Entry 6UMM (electron microscopy, 3.70 A resolution); this record covers chains C and E of the 10 polymer chains in the assembly.

== Chain C ==
Molecule: ESX-3 secretion system protein EccD3
Organism: Mycobacterium smegmatis (strain ATCC 700084 / mc(2)155)
UniProtKB: A0QQ46 (ECCD3_MYCS2); residues 1-475 here = UniProt positions 1-475
Amino-acid sequence (475 residues; row label = number of the first residue in the row):
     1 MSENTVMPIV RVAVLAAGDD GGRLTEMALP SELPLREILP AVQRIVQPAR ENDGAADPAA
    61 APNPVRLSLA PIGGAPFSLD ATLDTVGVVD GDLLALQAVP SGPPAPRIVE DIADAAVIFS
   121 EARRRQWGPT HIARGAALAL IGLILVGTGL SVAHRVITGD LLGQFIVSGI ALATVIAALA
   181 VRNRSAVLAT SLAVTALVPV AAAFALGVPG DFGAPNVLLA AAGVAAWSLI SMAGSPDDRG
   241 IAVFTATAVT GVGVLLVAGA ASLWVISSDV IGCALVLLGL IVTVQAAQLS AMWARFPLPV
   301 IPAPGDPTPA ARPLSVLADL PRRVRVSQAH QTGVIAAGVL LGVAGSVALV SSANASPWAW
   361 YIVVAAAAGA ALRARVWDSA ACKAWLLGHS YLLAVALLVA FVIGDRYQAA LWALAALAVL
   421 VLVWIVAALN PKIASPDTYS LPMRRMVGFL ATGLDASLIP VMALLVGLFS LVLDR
Unresolved in the structure: 1-6, 50-66

== Chain E ==
Molecule: ESX-3 secretion system protein EccC3
Organism: Mycobacterium smegmatis (strain ATCC 700084 / mc(2)155)
UniProtKB: A0QQ40 (ECCC3_MYCS2); residues 1-403 here = UniProt positions 1-403
Amino-acid sequence (403 residues; numbered 1 to 403; the number before each row is that of its first residue):
     1 MSRLIFEHQR RLTPPTTRKG TITIEPPPQL PRVVPPSLLR RVLPFLIVIL IVGMIVALFA
    61 TGMRLISPTM LFFPFVLLLA ATALYRGGDN KMRTEEVDAE RADYLRYLSV VRDNVRAHAA
   121 EQRAALEWSH PEPEVLATIP GTRRQWERDP RDRDFLVLRA GRHDVPLDAA LKVKDTADEI
   181 DLEPVAHSAL RGLLDVQRTV RDAPTGLDVA KLARITVIGE ADEARAAIRA WIAQAVTWHD
   241 PTMLGVALAA PDLESGDWSW LKWLPHVDVP NEADGVGPAR YLTTSTAELR ERLAPALADR
   301 PLFPAESGAA LKHLLVVLDD PDADPDDIAR KPGLTGVTVI HRTTELPNRE QYPDPERPIL
   361 RVADGRIERW QVGGWQPCVD VADAMSAAEA AHIARRLSRW DSN
Unresolved in the structure: 34-93

== How chain C and chain E interact ==
Residue-residue contacts - 29 pairs, chain C then chain E:
  Met-7(C) with Arg-3(E), hydrogen bond (backbone-side chain)
  Val-10(C) with Arg-3(E)
  Arg-11(C) with Met-1(E); Trp-263(E); Val-276(E)
  Ala-13(C) with Trp-263(E), hydrophobic; Arg-395(E)
  Glu-26(C) with Glu-254(E); Ser-259(E); Lys-262(E); Trp-263(E)
  Ala-28(C) with Val-276(E), hydrophobic
  Ser-31(C) with Arg-3(E)
  Asp-84(C) with Arg-3(E), salt bridge
  Val-88(C) with Arg-3(E)
  Val-89(C) with Arg-3(E); Arg-399(E)
  Asp-90(C) with Met-1(E); Arg-3(E); Trp-263(E); Ser-398(E)
  Gly-91(C) with Arg-395(E); Arg-399(E)
  Val-300(C) with Ser-188(E)
  Ile-301(C) with Pro-184(E), hydrophobic
  Pro-302(C) with Pro-184(E)
  Pro-304(C) with Asp-181(E)
  Ala-311(C) with Asp-195(E)
  Leu-317(C) with Val-196(E), hydrophobic
Other interface residues (no listed pair), chain C (21 interface residues in all): Pro-8, Leu-24, Pro-309
Other interface residues (no listed pair), chain E (19 interface residues in all): Ser-2, Leu-4, Leu-30, Arg-191

== Overview ==
21 residues of chain C and 19 residues of chain E are in contact; the contacts include 1 hydrogen bond and 1
salt bridge. Among the polar pairs are Asp-84(C)/Arg-3(E) and Met-7(C)/Arg-3(E).
Chain C is ESX-3 secretion system protein EccD3 and chain E is ESX-3 secretion system protein EccC3, both from
Mycobacterium smegmatis (strain ATCC 700084 / mc(2)155); the structure, A complete structure of the ESX-3
translocon complex, was determined by electron microscopy.
